PDB entry 7YTD | electron microscopy, 3.71 A resolution | chains A and R of the 15 polymer chains in the assembly

[Chain A]
Name: Immunoglobulin heavy constant mu
Organism: Homo sapiens
Reference sequence: P01871 (IGHM_HUMAN); residues 345-575 here correspond to UniProt positions 222-452 (UniProt number = residue number - 123)
Sequence (231 residues; row label = number of the first residue in the row):
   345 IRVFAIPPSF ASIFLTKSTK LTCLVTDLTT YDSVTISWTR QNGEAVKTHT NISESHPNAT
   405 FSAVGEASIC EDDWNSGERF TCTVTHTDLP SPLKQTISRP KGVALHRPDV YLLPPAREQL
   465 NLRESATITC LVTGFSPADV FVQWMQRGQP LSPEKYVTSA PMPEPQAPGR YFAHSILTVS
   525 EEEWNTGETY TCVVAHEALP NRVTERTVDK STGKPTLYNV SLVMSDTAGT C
Not modelled in the structure: 574-575
Swiss-Prot annotation at these positions:
  - glycosylation (N-linked (GlcNAc...) asparagine): Asn395, Asn402
Disulfides: Cys367-Cys426, Cys474-Cys536

[Chain R]
Name: Fas apoptotic inhibitory molecule 3
Organism: Homo sapiens
Reference sequence: O60667 (FAIM3_HUMAN); numbering as in UniProt (aligned over 18-124)
Sequence (107 residues; numbered 18 to 124; the number before each row is that of its first residue):
    18 RILPEVKVEG ELGGSVTIKC PLPEMHVRIY LCREMAGSGT CGTVVSTTNF IKAEYKGRVT
    78 LKQYPRKNLF LVEVTQLTES DSGVYACGAG MNTDRGKTQK VTLNVHS
Swiss-Prot annotation at these positions:
  - region: Pro40 to Arg45 (CDR1), Gly59 to Ala70 (CDR2), Ala106 to Thr115 (CDR3)
  - modified residue: Thr92 (Phosphothreonine)
  - mutagenesis: Arg45 (R45A: Completely abolishes interaction with IgM resulting in impaired IgM internalization), Phe67 (F67A: Completely abolishes interaction with IgM; when associated with A-69), Lys69 (K69A: Completely abolishes interaction with IgM; when associated with A-67), Asn109 (N109A: Displays reduced interaction with IgM; when associated with A-112), Arg112 (R112A: Displays reduced interaction with IgM; when associated with A-109)
Disulfides: Cys37-Cys104, Cys49-Cys58

[Chain A / chain R interface]
Pairs across the interface - 5 pairs, chain A then chain R:
  Arg451(A) - Val44(R)
  Ala511(A) - Asn66(R)
  Pro512(A) - Asn66(R)
  Arg514(A) - Thr65(R)
  Arg514(A) - Asn66(R)  hydrogen bond
Also at the interface, not in a pair above, chain A (5 interface residues in all): Gln510
Also at the interface, not in a pair above, chain R (5 interface residues in all): Thr64, Lys73

[In short]
The chain A/chain R interface involves 5 residues from each chain; the contacts include 1 hydrogen bond. The
hydrogen-bonded pair is Arg514(A)-Asn66(R). From UniProt: 5 mutagenesis sites on chain R.
Chain A is Immunoglobulin heavy constant mu and chain R is Fas apoptotic inhibitory molecule 3, both from Homo
sapiens; the structure, Cryo-EM structure of four human FcmR bound to IgM-Fc/J, was determined by electron
microscopy together with 7YSG, 7YTC and 7YTE from the same study.
